5WJJ - chain A; structure by X-ray diffraction, 1.60 A resolution.

# Chain A
Protein: Mitogen-activated protein kinase 14
Source organism: Homo sapiens
Notes: EC 2.7.11.24
UniProtKB: Q16539 (MK14_HUMAN); residue numbers follow UniProt; this construct covers 1-360
Amino-acid sequence (365 residues; numbered -4 to 360; the number before each row is that of its first residue; numbers below 1 keep their minus sign (Gly-4 is residue -4)):
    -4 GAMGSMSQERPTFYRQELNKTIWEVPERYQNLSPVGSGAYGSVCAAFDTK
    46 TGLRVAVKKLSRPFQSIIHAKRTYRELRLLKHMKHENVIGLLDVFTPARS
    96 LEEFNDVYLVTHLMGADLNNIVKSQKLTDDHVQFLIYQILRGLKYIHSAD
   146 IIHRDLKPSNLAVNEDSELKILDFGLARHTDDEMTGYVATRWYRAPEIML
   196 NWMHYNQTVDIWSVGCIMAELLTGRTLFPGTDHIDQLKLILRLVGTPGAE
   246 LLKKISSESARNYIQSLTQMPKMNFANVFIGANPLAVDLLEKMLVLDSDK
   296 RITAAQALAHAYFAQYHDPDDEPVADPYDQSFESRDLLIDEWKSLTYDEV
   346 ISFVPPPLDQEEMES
Unresolved in the structure: -4 to 4, 178-183, 198, 261-263, 353-360
Construct notes: expression tag (-4 to 0); conflict Ser119 (Cys in Q16539), Ser162 (Cys in Q16539)
Small-molecule neighbours: AQY (N-{4-[2-(4-fluoro-3-methylphenyl)imidazo[1,2-b]pyridazin-3-yl]pyridin-2-yl}-2-methyl-1-oxo-1lambda~5~-pyridine-4-carboxamide): Val30, Tyr35, Val38, Ala51, Val52, Lys53, Leu75, Ile84, Leu86, Leu104, Val105, Thr106, His107, Leu108, Met109, Gly110, Phe169, Gly170, Leu171, Ala172, His174
UniProt features mapped onto this chain:
  - motif: Thr180 to Tyr182 (TXY)
  - active site: Asp168 (Proton acceptor)
  - binding site (ATP): Val30 to Val38, Lys53
  - modified residue: Ser2 (N-acetylserine), Thr16 (Phosphothreonine), Lys53 (N6-acetyllysine), Lys152 (N6-acetyllysine), Thr180 (Phosphothreonine), Tyr182 (Phosphotyrosine), Thr263 (Phosphothreonine), Tyr323 (Phosphotyrosine)
  - natural variant: Ala51 (A51V: In a gastric adenocarcinoma sample), Pro322 (P322R: In a lung adenocarcinoma sample)
  - mutagenesis: Ala34 (A34V: Lowered kinase activity), Lys53 (K53R: Loss of kinase activity), Lys54 (K54R: Impairs MAP2K6/MKK6-dependent autophosphorylation), Tyr69 (Y69H: Lowered kinase activity), Asp168 (D168A: Loss of kinase activity), Thr175 (T175A: No effect on either the kinase activity or tyrosine phosphorylation), Asp176 (D176A: Emulation of the active state. Increase in activity; when associated with S-327 or L-327), Asp177 (D177A: Loss of kinase activity), Thr180 (T180E: Loss of kinase activity), Tyr182 (Y182F: Loss of kinase activity), Ala320 (A320T: Lowered kinase activity), Phe327 (F327L: Emulation of the active state. Increase in activity; when associated with A-176; F327S: Emulation of the active state. Increase in activity; when associated with A-176), 1 further mutagenesis entry in UniProt

# Summary
Bound to chain A: compound AQY. From UniProt: active-site residue Asp168, 10 ATP-binding residues and 13
mutagenesis sites.
Chain A is Mitogen-activated protein kinase 14 (Homo sapiens); the structure, Structure-based Design,
Synthesis, and Biological Evaluation of Imidazo[1,2-b]pyridazine-based p38 MAP Kinase Inhibitors, was
determined by X-ray diffraction, deposited together with 6ANL.
